6YDB - chain A; structure by X-ray diffraction, 2.80 A resolution.

Chain A:
Name: Stimulator of interferon protein
Source organism: Homo sapiens
UniProt: A0A2R3XZB7 (A0A2R3XZB7_HUMAN); numbering as in UniProt (aligned over 140-343)
Sequence (204 residues; each row starts with the number of its first residue):
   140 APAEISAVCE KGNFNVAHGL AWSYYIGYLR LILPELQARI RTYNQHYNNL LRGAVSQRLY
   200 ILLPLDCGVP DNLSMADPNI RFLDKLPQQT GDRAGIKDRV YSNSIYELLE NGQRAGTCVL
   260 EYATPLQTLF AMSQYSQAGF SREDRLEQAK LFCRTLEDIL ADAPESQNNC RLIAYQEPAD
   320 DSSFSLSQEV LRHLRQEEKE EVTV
Disordered / not traced: 140-153, 186-192, 318-322, 337-343
Ligand contacts: GGF (2-azanyl-9-[(1R,6R,8R,9R,10R,15R,17R,18R)-17-(2-azanyl-6-oxidanylidene-1H-purin-9-yl)-9,18-bis(fluoranyl)-3,12-bis(oxidanyl)-3,12-bis(oxidanylidene)-2,4,7,11,13,16-hexaoxa-3$l5,12$l5-diphosphatricyclo[13.3.0.06,10]octadecan-8-yl]-1H-purin-6-one): S162, Y163, G166, Y167, I235, R238, V239, Y240, S241, N242, E260, T263, P264, T267
From the paper describing this entry:
  - binding site for GGF: S241

Overview:
Bound to chain A: compound GGF. The paper reports a binding site for GGF at S241.
Chain A is Stimulator of interferon protein (Homo sapiens); the structure, Human wtSTING in complex with
2',2'-difluoro-3',3'-c-di-GMP, was determined by X-ray diffraction (same publication as 6Z0Z, 6Z15, 6Y99, 6YDZ
and 6YEA).
